PDB entry 4QZ0 | X-ray diffraction, 3.00 A resolution | chains I and Y of the 28 polymer chains in the assembly

Chain I:
Name: Proteasome subunit beta type-3
Organism: Saccharomyces cerevisiae
Notes: EC 3.4.25.1
Reference sequence: P25451 (PSB3_YEAST); residues 0-204 here correspond to UniProt positions 1-205 (UniProt number = residue number + 1)
Sequence (205 residues; row label = number of the first residue in the row; numbering starts at 0):
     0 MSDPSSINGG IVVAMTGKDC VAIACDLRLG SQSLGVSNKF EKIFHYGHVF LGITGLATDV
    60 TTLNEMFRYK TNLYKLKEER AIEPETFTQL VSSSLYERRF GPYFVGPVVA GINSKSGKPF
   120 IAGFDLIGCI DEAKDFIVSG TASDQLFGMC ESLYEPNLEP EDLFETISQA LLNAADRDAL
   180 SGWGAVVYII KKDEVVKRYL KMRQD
Disordered / not traced: 0
Curated features (UniProtKB/Swiss-Prot):
  - modified residue: Ser30 (Phosphoserine)
  - cross-link: Lys69 (Glycyl lysine isopeptide (Lys-Gly) (interchain with G-Cter in ubiquitin))
Bound ions: Mg2+: Asp204 (shared with Ala165(Y), Asp168(Y), Ser171(Y) of chain Y)
Small-molecule neighbours: 04C (1,2,4-trideoxy-4-methyl-2-{[N-(morpholin-4-ylacetyl)-L-alanyl-O-methyl-L-tyrosyl]amino}-1-phenyl-D-xylitol): Asp124, Leu125, Cys128

Chain Y:
Name: Proteasome subunit beta type-5
Organism: Saccharomyces cerevisiae
Notes: EC 3.4.25.1
Reference sequence: P30656 (PSB5_YEAST); residues 1-212 here correspond to UniProt positions 76-287 (UniProt number = residue number + 75)
Sequence (212 residues; row label = number of the first residue in the row):
     1 TTTLAFRFQG GIIVAVDSRA TAGNWVASQT VKKVIEINPF LLGTVAGGAA DCQFWETWLG
    61 SQCRLHELRE KERISVAAAS KILSNLVYQY KGAGLSMGTM ICGYTRKEGP TIYYVDSDGT
   121 RLKGDIFCVG SGQTFAYGVL DSNYKWDLSV EDALYLGKRS ILAAAHRDAY SGGSVNLYHV
   181 TEDGWIYHGN HDVGELFWKV KEEEGSFNNV IG
Sequence notes: engineered mutation Val45 (Met120 in P30656)
Covalently attached groups: compound 04C linked to Thr1
Bound ions: Mg2+: Ala165, Asp168, Ser171 (shared with Asp204(I) of chain I)
Small-molecule neighbours: 04C (1,2,4-trideoxy-4-methyl-2-{[N-(morpholin-4-ylacetyl)-L-alanyl-O-methyl-L-tyrosyl]amino}-1-phenyl-D-xylitol): Arg19, Ala20, Thr21, Val31, Lys33, Val45, Ala46, Gly47, Gly48, Ala49, Gln53, Ser96, Ser131, Tyr170

Chain I / chain Y interface:
Pairs across the interface - 44 pairs, chain I then chain Y:
  Leu26(I) - Ile211(Y)  hydrophobic
  Arg27(I) - Ala169(Y)
  Ser32(I) - Arg167(Y)
  Ser32(I) - Asp168(Y)
  Ser32(I) - Ala169(Y)  hydrogen bond (backbone-backbone)
  Ser32(I) - Tyr170(Y)
  Leu33(I) - Phe135(Y)  hydrophobic
  Gly34(I) - Arg167(Y)  hydrogen bond (backbone-side chain)
  Val35(I) - Arg167(Y)  hydrogen bond (backbone-side chain)
  Asn37(I) - His166(Y)
  Asn37(I) - Asn209(Y)  hydrogen bond (side chain-backbone)
  Asn37(I) - Val210(Y)
  Lys38(I) - Asn209(Y)  hydrogen bond (side chain-backbone)
  Gln144(I) - Trp25(Y)
  Asp175(I) - Val26(Y)
  Arg176(I) - Trp25(Y)
  Arg176(I) - Val26(Y)  hydrogen bond (side chain-backbone)
  Arg176(I) - Ala27(Y)  hydrogen bond (side chain-backbone)
  Arg176(I) - Ser28(Y)
  Asp177(I) - Asn24(Y)
  Asp177(I) - Val26(Y)
  Ala178(I) - Asn24(Y)  hydrogen bond (backbone-backbone)
  Ala178(I) - Val26(Y)
  Ala178(I) - Ala169(Y)
  Ala178(I) - Tyr170(Y)  hydrophobic
  Leu179(I) - Asn24(Y)
  Trp182(I) - His166(Y)  hydrogen bond (side chain-backbone)
  Trp182(I) - Arg167(Y)
  Tyr198(I) - Ile211(Y)  hydrophobic
  Lys200(I) - Trp198(Y)
  Met201(I) - Trp198(Y)
  Arg202(I) - Gln29(Y)
  Arg202(I) - Gly173(Y)  hydrogen bond (side chain-backbone)
  Arg202(I) - Asp192(Y)  salt bridge
  Arg202(I) - Gly194(Y)
  Gln203(I) - His166(Y)  hydrogen bond (backbone-side chain)
  Gln203(I) - Phe197(Y)
  Gln203(I) - Trp198(Y)
  Gln203(I) - Val210(Y)
  Asp204(I) - Arg19(Y)  salt bridge
  Asp204(I) - Ala165(Y)
  Asp204(I) - Ser171(Y)
  Asp204(I) - Gly172(Y)
  Asp204(I) - Gly173(Y)  hydrogen bond (side chain-backbone)
Interface residues without a listed pair, chain I (23 interface residues in all): Ser5, Gln31
Interface residues without a listed pair, chain Y (25 interface residues in all): Val193

Summary:
23 residues of chain I and 25 residues of chain Y are in contact; the contacts include 12 hydrogen bonds and 2
salt bridges. Polar pairs include Arg202(I)-Asp192(Y), Asp204(I)-Arg19(Y) and Gly34(I)-Arg167(Y). Bound to
chain I: compound 04C. Covalently linked compound 04C: at Thr1(Y).
Chain I is Proteasome subunit beta type-3 and chain Y is Proteasome subunit beta type-5, both from
Saccharomyces cerevisiae; the structure, yCP beta5-M45V mutant in complex with the epoxyketone inhibitor ONX
0914, was determined by X-ray diffraction, deposited together with 4QUX, 4QUY, 4QV0, 4QV1, 4QV3, 4QV4 and 42
further entries.
